PDB entry 6KRM | X-ray diffraction, 1.80 A resolution | chains A and D of the 10 polymer chains in the assembly

[Chain A (and D)]
Molecule: Peroxiredoxin
Organism: Aeropyrum pernix K1
Notes: EC 1.11.1.15; chain D of this document is another copy of the same molecule, construct and numbering; everything in this record applies to it too
Reference sequence: Q9Y9L0 (TDXH_AERPE); residues 2-250 here = UniProt positions 2-250
Amino-acid sequence (250 residues; each row starts with the number of its first residue):
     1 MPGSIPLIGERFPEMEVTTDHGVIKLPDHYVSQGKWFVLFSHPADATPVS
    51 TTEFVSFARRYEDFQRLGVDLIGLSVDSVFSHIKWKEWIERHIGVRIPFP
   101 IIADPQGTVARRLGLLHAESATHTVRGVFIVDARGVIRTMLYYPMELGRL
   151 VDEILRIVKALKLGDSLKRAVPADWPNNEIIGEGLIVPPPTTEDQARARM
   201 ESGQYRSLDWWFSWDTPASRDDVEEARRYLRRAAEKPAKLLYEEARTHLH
Disordered / not traced: 1, 246-250
Sequence notes: initiating methionine (1); engineered mutation Ala46 (Phe in Q9Y9L0), Ser50 (Cys in Q9Y9L0), Ser207 (Cys in Q9Y9L0), Ser213 (Cys in Q9Y9L0)
Curated features (UniProtKB/Swiss-Prot):
  - binding site (substrate): Arg126

[How chain A and chain D interact]
Pairs across the interface (19; chain A residue first):
  Pro189(A) with Phe80(D), hydrophobic
  Pro190(A) with Phe80(D)
  Thr191(A) with Val79(D)
  Thr192(A) with Asp20(D); His21(D); Gly22(D); Ile83(D)
  Glu193(A) with Asp20(D), hydrogen bond (backbone-backbone); His21(D); Ile83(D); Lys86(D), salt bridge; Arg96(D), salt bridge
  Arg197(A) with Arg96(D)
  Asp209(A) with Lys84(D), salt bridge
  Trp210(A) with Phe80(D), hydrophobic; Ile83(D), hydrophobic; Lys84(D); Glu87(D), hydrogen bond
  Trp211(A) with Lys84(D)
Interface residues without a listed pair, chain A (10 interface residues in all): Ala196
Interface residues without a listed pair, chain D (12 interface residues in all): Thr19, His82

[Overview]
Chain A and chain D form an interface of 10 and 12 residues respectively; the contacts include 2 hydrogen
bonds and 3 salt bridges. Among the polar pairs are Glu193(A)-Lys86(D), Glu193(A)-Arg96(D) and
Asp209(A)-Lys84(D). UniProt lists substrate-binding residue Arg126(A) on chain A.
Chain A and chain D are both Peroxiredoxin (Aeropyrum pernix K1); the structure, Peroxiredoxin from Aeropyrum
pernix K1 (ApPrx) 0Cys F46A mutant, was determined by X-ray diffraction (same publication as 6KRK, 6KRP, 6KRQ,
6KRR and 6KRS).
